PDB entry 6LNQ | X-ray diffraction, 2.24 A resolution | chain A

[Chain A]
Molecule: Severe Acute Respiratory Syndrome Coronavirus 3c Like Protease
From: Severe acute respiratory syndrome-related coronavirus
Sequence (306 residues; numbered 1 to 306; the number before each row is that of its first residue):
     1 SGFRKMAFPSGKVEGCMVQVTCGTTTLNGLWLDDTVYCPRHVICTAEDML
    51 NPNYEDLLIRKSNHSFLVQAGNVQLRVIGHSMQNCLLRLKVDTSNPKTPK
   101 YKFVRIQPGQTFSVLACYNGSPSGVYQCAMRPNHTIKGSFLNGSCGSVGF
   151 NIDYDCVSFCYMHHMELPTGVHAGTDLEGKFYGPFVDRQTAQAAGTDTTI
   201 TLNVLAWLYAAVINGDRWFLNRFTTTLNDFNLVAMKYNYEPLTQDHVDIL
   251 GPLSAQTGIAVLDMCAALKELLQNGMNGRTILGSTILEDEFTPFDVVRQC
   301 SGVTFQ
Covalent attachments: compound EJF linked to Cys145
Residues lining bound ligands: EJF (N-[(2S)-3-methyl-1-[[(2S)-4-methyl-1-oxidanylidene-1-[[(2S)-1-oxidanylidene-3-[(3S)-2-oxidanylidenepyrrolidin-3-yl]propan-2-yl]amino]pentan-2-yl]amino]-1-oxidanylidene-butan-2-yl]-1H-indole-2-carboxamide): His41, Met49, Tyr54, Phe140, Leu141, Asn142, Gly143, Ser144, His163, His164, Met165, Glu166, Pro168, His172, Asp187, Arg188, Gln189, Thr190, Ala191, Gln192
Reported in the primary citation:
  - catalytic residues: Cys145 (citing earlier work)
  - binding site for EJF: His164, Glu166
  - contacts within the chain: His164-Thr175 (hydrogen bond)

[Overview]
Compound EJF is covalently linked to Cys145. From the paper: the catalytic residue Cys145; a binding site for
EJF at His164 and Glu166.
Chain A is Severe Acute Respiratory Syndrome Coronavirus 3c Like Protease (Severe acute respiratory
syndrome-related coronavirus); the structure, The co-crystal structure of SARS-CoV 3C Like Protease with
aldehyde inhibitor M7, was determined by X-ray diffraction together with 6LNY and 6LO0 from the same study.
